1XR9 - chains A and C of the 3 polymer chains in the assembly; structure by X-ray diffraction, 1.79 A resolution.

== Chain A ==
Name: HLA class I histocompatibility antigen, B-15 alpha chain
Source organism: Homo sapiens
UniProtKB: P30464 (1B15_HUMAN); residues 1-276 here correspond to UniProt positions 25-300 (UniProt number = residue number + 24)
Amino-acid sequence (276 residues; numbered 1 to 276; the number before each row is that of its first residue):
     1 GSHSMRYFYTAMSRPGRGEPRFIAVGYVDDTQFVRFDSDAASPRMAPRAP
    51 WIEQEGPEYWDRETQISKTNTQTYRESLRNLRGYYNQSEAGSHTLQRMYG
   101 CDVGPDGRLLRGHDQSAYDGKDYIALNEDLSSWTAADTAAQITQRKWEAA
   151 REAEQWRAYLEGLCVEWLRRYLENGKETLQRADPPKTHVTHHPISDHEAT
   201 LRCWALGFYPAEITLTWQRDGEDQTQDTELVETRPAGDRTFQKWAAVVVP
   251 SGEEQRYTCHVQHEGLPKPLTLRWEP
Cystine bridges: Cys-101/Cys-164, Cys-203/Cys-259
Residues lining bound ligands: urea (URE): Trp-204, Leu-206, Arg-234, Gln-242

== Chain C ==
Name: Ubiquitin-conjugating enzyme E2 E1
Notes: EC 6.3.2.19
UniProtKB: P51965 (UB2E1_HUMAN); residues 1-9 here correspond to UniProt positions 83-91 (UniProt number = residue number + 82)
Amino-acid sequence (9 residues; each row starts with the number of its first residue):
     1 ILGPPGSVY

== Chain A / chain C interface ==
Residue-residue contacts (50):
  Met-5(A) / Ile-1(C)
  Tyr-7(A) / Ile-1(C)  hydrogen bond (side chain-backbone)
  Tyr-7(A) / Leu-2(C)  hydrogen bond (side chain-backbone)
  Tyr-9(A) / Leu-2(C)
  Met-45(A) / Leu-2(C)  hydrophobic
  Tyr-59(A) / Ile-1(C)  hydrophobic
  Arg-62(A) / Ile-1(C)
  Arg-62(A) / Leu-2(C)  hydrogen bond (side chain-backbone)
  Glu-63(A) / Ile-1(C)
  Glu-63(A) / Leu-2(C)  hydrogen bond (side chain-backbone)
  Ile-66(A) / Leu-2(C)  hydrophobic
  Ile-66(A) / Gly-3(C)
  Ile-66(A) / Pro-5(C)
  Ser-67(A) / Leu-2(C)
  Thr-69(A) / Pro-5(C)
  Asn-70(A) / Pro-5(C)
  Thr-73(A) / Gly-6(C)
  Thr-73(A) / Val-8(C)
  Tyr-74(A) / Tyr-9(C)  hydrophobic
  Glu-76(A) / Val-8(C)
  Ser-77(A) / Val-8(C)
  Ser-77(A) / Tyr-9(C)  hydrogen bond (side chain-backbone)
  Asn-80(A) / Val-8(C)
  Asn-80(A) / Tyr-9(C)  hydrogen bond (side chain-backbone)
  Leu-81(A) / Tyr-9(C)  hydrophobic
  Tyr-84(A) / Tyr-9(C)  hydrogen bond (side chain-backbone)
  Leu-95(A) / Tyr-9(C)  hydrophobic
  Arg-97(A) / Tyr-9(C)  hydrogen bond
  Tyr-99(A) / Leu-2(C)
  Tyr-99(A) / Gly-3(C)  hydrogen bond (side chain-backbone)
  Ser-116(A) / Tyr-9(C)  hydrogen bond
  Tyr-123(A) / Tyr-9(C)  hydrophobic
  Thr-143(A) / Tyr-9(C)  hydrogen bond (side chain-backbone)
  Lys-146(A) / Tyr-9(C)  hydrogen bond (side chain-backbone)
  Trp-147(A) / Ser-7(C)  hydrogen bond (side chain-backbone)
  Trp-147(A) / Val-8(C)  hydrogen bond (side chain-backbone)
  Trp-147(A) / Tyr-9(C)  hydrophobic
  Glu-152(A) / Gly-6(C)
  Glu-152(A) / Ser-7(C)  hydrogen bond (side chain-backbone)
  Gln-155(A) / Pro-4(C)
  Gln-155(A) / Pro-5(C)  hydrogen bond (side chain-backbone)
  Gln-155(A) / Gly-6(C)
  Trp-156(A) / Pro-4(C)
  Tyr-159(A) / Ile-1(C)  hydrogen bond (side chain-backbone)
  Tyr-159(A) / Leu-2(C)
  Tyr-159(A) / Gly-3(C)
  Tyr-159(A) / Pro-4(C)
  Leu-163(A) / Ile-1(C)
  Trp-167(A) / Ile-1(C)  hydrophobic
  Tyr-171(A) / Ile-1(C)  hydrogen bond (side chain-backbone)
Interface residues without a listed pair, chain A (36 interface residues in all): Phe-33, Ile-124, Ala-150

== Overview ==
36 residues of chain A face 9 of chain C across their interface, with 18 hydrogen bonds. Among the polar pairs
are Tyr-7(A)/Ile-1(C), Tyr-7(A)/Leu-2(C) and Arg-62(A)/Leu-2(C). Ligands of chain A: urea.
Chain A is HLA class I histocompatibility antigen, B-15 alpha chain (Homo sapiens) and chain C is
Ubiquitin-conjugating enzyme E2 E1; the structure, Crystal Structures of HLA-B*1501 in Complex with Peptides
from Human UbcH6 and Epstein-Barr Virus EBNA-3, was determined by X-ray diffraction together with 1XR8 from
the same study.
